7GY0 - chains A and D; structure by X-ray diffraction, 1.85 A resolution.

== Chain A ==
Protein: B-cell lymphoma 6 protein
From: Homo sapiens
UniProtKB: P41182 (BCL6_HUMAN); numbering as in UniProt (aligned over 5-129)
Sequence (128 residues; numbered 2 to 129; the number before each row is that of its first residue):
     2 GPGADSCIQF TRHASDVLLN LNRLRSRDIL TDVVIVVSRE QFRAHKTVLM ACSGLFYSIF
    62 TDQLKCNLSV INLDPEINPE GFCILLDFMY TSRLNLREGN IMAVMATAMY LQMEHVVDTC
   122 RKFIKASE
Disordered / not traced: 2-6
Sequence notes: expression tag (2-4)
Small-molecule neighbours: A1ACC ((8S)-5-chloro-7-[(2-oxo-2,3-dihydro-1H-indol-5-yl)amino]pyrazolo[1,5-a]pyrimidine-3-carbonitrile): Asn21, Arg24, Leu25, Arg28, Ile30, Met51, Ala52, Cys53, Ser54, Gly55, Tyr58, Gln113, Met114, Glu115
UniProt features mapped onto this chain:
  - mutagenesis: Asn21 (N21K: Abolishes interaction with NCOR2 and HDAC2, no effect on interaction with CTBP1 and transcriptional autoinhibition; when associated with A-116 and 376-Q--Q-379), Ser59 (S59A: Abolished ubiquitination by the SCF(FBXL17) complex), His116 (H116A: Abolishes interaction with NCOR2 and HDAC2, no effect on interaction with CTBP1 and transcriptional autoinhibition; when associated with K-21 and 376-Q--Q-379)

== Chain D ==
Protein: WVIP tetrapeptide
Sequence (6 residues; numbered 0 to 5; the number before each row is that of its first residue; numbering starts at 0):
     0 XWVIPA
Modified / non-standard residues: ACE (acetyl group) at position 0

== Interface between chain A and chain D ==
Residue-residue contacts (11; chain A residue first):
  Cys8(A) with Pro4(D)
  Ile9(A) with Trp1(D), hydrophobic; Val2(D)
  Gln10(A) with ACE_0(D); Trp1(D); Val2(D), hydrogen bond (backbone-backbone); Pro4(D)
  Phe11(A) with ACE_0(D); Trp1(D)
  Thr12(A) with ACE_0(D), hydrogen bond (backbone-backbone); Val2(D)
Interface residues without a listed pair, chain D (5 interface residues in all): Ile3

== In short ==
Chain A and chain D each contribute 5 residues to their interface, with 2 hydrogen bonds. The backbones
hydrogen-bond at Gln10(A)-Val2(D) and Thr12(A)-ACE_0(D). Ligands of chain A: compound A1ACC. Curated
annotation (UniProt) lists 3 mutagenesis sites on chain A.
Chain A is B-cell lymphoma 6 protein (Homo sapiens) and chain D is WVIP tetrapeptide; the structure, Crystal
Structure of B-cell lymphoma 6 protein BTB domain in complex with ligand 9 at 17.04 ..., was determined by
X-ray diffraction (same publication as 7GUD, 7GUE, 7GUF, 7GUG, 7GUH, 7GUI and 126 further entries).
